7YKL - chains B and C of the 6 polymer chains in the assembly; structure by electron microscopy, 5.60 A resolution (low resolution: residue-level contacts below are approximate; hydrogen-bond / salt-bridge calls are withheld).

# Chain B (and C)
Molecule: ATPase family gene 2 protein
From: Saccharomyces cerevisiae
Notes: EC 3.6.4.10; chain C of this document is another copy of the same molecule, construct and numbering; everything in this record applies to it too
Reference sequence: P32794 (AFG2_YEAST); residues 1-780 here = UniProt positions 1-780
Amino-acid sequence (780 residues; row label = number of the first residue in the row):
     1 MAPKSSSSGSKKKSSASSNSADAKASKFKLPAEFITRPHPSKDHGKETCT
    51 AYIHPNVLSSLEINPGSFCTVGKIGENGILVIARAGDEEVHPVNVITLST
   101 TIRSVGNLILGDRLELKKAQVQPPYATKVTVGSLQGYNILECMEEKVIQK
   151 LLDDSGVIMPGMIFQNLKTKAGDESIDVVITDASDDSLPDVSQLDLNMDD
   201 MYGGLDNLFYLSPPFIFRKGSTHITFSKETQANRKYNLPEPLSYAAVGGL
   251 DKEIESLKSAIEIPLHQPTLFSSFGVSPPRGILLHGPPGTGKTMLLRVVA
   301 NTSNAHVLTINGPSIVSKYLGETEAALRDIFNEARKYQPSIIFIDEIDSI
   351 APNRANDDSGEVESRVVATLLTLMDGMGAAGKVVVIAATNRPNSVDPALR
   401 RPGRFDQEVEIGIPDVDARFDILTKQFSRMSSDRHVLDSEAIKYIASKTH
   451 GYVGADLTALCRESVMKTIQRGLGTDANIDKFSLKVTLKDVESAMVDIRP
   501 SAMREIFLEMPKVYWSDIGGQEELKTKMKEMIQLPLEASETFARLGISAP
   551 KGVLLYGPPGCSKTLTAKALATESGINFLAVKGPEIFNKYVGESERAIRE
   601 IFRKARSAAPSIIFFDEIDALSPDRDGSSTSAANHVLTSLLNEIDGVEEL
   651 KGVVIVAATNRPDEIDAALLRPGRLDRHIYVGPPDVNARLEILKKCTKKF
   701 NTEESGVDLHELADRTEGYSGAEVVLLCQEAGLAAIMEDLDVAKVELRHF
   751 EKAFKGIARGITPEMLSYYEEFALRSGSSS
Unresolved in the structure: 1-27, 206-219, 777-780 (chain C: 1-28, 206-219, 777-780)
UniProt features mapped onto this chain:
  - binding site (ATP): G286 to T293, G557 to T564
  - mutagenesis: F343 (F343L: In dgr1-sup*; moderate loss of catalytic activity. No growth defect. Restores growth and formation of 60S ribosomal subunit maturation but not catalytic activity or oligomerization ...), E346 (E346Q: Reduces basal and RLP24-dependent ATPase activity. Increases interaction with RLP24. Slightly reduces RLP24 release. Does not affect composition of pre-60S ribosomal particles or growth), L457 (L457S: In afg2-18, drg1-18 or drg1-ts; temperature sensitive mutant. At the restrictive temperature of 37 degrees Celsius, impaired growth ...), C561 to S562 (Increases ATPase activity and reduces affinity for ATP. Mild defect in oligomerization), C561 (C561T: In drg1-11; severe loss of ATPase activity. Severe loss of oligomerization. Resistant to diazaborine-mediated growth inhibition), S562 (S562G: Increases ATPase activity. Loss of oligomerization), A569 (A569V: In drg1-3; resistant to diazaborine-mediated growth inhibition), E617 (E617Q: Increases basal ATPase activity. Reduces RLP24-mediated activation. Does not affect interaction with RLP24 ...), V725 (V725E: In drg1-1; slight loss of ATPase activity. No effect on affinity for ATP or oligomerization. Resistant to diazaborine-mediated growth inhibition ...)
Ligand contacts: ATP (adenosine-5'-triphosphate): P287, P288, G289, T290, G291, K292, T293, M294, E346, I422, G454, A455, T458

# How chain B and chain C interact
Contacting residue pairs (51; chain B residue first):
  E76(B) - R335(C)
  E76(B) - M377(C)
  N77(B) - R335(C)
  N77(B) - K336(C)
  Q193(B) - R335(C)
  R234(B) - S273(C)
  N237(B) - S272(C)
  N237(B) - A379(C)
  N237(B) - A380(C)
  R297(B) - D375(C)
  P313(B) - R365(C)
  P313(B) - A368(C)
  S317(B) - L320(C)
  K318(B) - Y319(C)
  K318(B) - L320(C)
  R429(B) - F274(C)
  R429(B) - G275(C)
  R434(B) - S273(C)
  R434(B) - F274(C)
  A459(B) - P402(C)
  R462(B) - V276(C)
  R462(B) - S277(C)
  R462(B) - P278(C)
  R462(B) - P279(C)
  R462(B) - D406(C)
  E463(B) - D406(C)
  M466(B) - F271(C)
  M466(B) - P279(C)
  M466(B) - Q407(C)
  I469(B) - I263(C)
  I469(B) - F271(C)
  I469(B) - F274(C)
  Q470(B) - S259(C)
  K481(B) - F274(C)
  K489(B) - E540(C)
  R499(B) - R400(C)
  R499(B) - R603(C)
  P500(B) - E648(C)
  M503(B) - V647(C)
  K589(B) - V591(C)
  K699(B) - L545(C)
  F700(B) - I547(C)
  L726(B) - P672(C)
  L726(B) - G673(C)
  Q729(B) - I547(C)
  E730(B) - D676(C)
  I736(B) - F542(C)
  I736(B) - L545(C)
  I736(B) - I547(C)
  D741(B) - R544(C)
  D741(B) - L545(C)
Other interface residues (no listed pair), chain B (40 interface residues in all): D190, V191, K235, P239, M430, H450, D456, V465, V496, L733
Other interface residues (no listed pair), chain C (46 interface residues in all): T269, Q338, G403, T541, A543, S548, P550, G592, R606

# Overview
40 residues of chain B face 46 of chain C across their interface. Ligands of chain B: ATP. UniProt lists 16
ATP-binding residues and 8 mutagenesis sites on chain B.
Chain B and chain C are both ATPase family gene 2 protein (Saccharomyces cerevisiae); the structure, Cryo-EM
structure of Drg1 hexamer treated with AMPPNP, was determined by electron microscopy, deposited together with
7WBB, 7WD3, 7YKK, 7YKT and 7YKZ.
